PDB entry 6G8N | X-ray diffraction, 3.00 A resolution | chains R and S of the 28 polymer chains in the assembly

[Chain R]
Molecule: Proteasome subunit alpha type-5
Source organism: Saccharomyces cerevisiae (strain ATCC 204508 / S288c)
Notes: EC 3.4.25.1
UniProt: P32379 (PSA5_YEAST); residues -7 to 252 here correspond to UniProt positions 1-260 (UniProt number = residue number + 8)
Chain sequence (260 residues; row label = number of the first residue in the row; numbers below 1 keep their minus sign (Met-7 is residue -7)):
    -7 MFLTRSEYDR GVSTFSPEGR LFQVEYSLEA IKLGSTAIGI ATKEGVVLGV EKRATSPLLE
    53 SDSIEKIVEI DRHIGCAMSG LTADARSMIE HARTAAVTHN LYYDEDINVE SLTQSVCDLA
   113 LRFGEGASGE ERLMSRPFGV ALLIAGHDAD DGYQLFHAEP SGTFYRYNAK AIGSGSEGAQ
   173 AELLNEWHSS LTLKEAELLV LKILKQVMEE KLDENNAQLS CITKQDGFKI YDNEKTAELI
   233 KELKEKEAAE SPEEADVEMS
Unresolved in the structure: -7 to 0, 118-124, 243-252

[Chain S]
Molecule: Proteasome subunit alpha type-6
Source organism: Saccharomyces cerevisiae (strain ATCC 204508 / S288c)
Notes: EC 3.4.25.1
UniProt: P40302 (PSA6_YEAST); residues 0-233 here correspond to UniProt positions 1-234 (UniProt number = residue number + 1)
Chain sequence (234 residues; row label = number of the first residue in the row; numbering starts at 0):
     0 MFRNNYDGDT VTFSPTGRLF QVEYALEAIK QGSVTVGLRS NTHAVLVALK RNADELSSYQ
    60 KKIIKCDEHM GLSLAGLAPD ARVLSNYLRQ QCNYSSLVFN RKLAVERAGH LLCDKAQKNT
   120 QSYGGRPYGV GLLIIGYDKS GAHLLEFQPS GNVTELYGTA IGARSQGAKT YLERTLDTFI
   180 KIDGNPDELI KAGVEAISQS LRDESLTVDN LSIAIVGKDT PFTIYDGEAV AKYI
Unresolved in the structure: 0-2
UniProt features mapped onto this chain:
  - modified residue: Ser13 (Phosphoserine)
  - cross-link: Lys190 (Glycyl lysine isopeptide (Lys-Gly) (interchain with G-Cter in ubiquitin))

[Chain R / chain S interface]
Residue-residue contacts - 44 pairs, chain R then chain S:
  Ser5(R) with Arg125(S)
  Thr6(R) with Gly7(S); Gln20(S)
  Phe7(R) with Gln20(S), hydrogen bond (backbone-side chain); Tyr23(S); Ala24(S), hydrophobic; Leu76(S), hydrophobic; Arg125(S); Pro126(S); Gly128(S)
  Ser8(R) with Tyr23(S)
  Pro9(R) with Tyr23(S), hydrophobic; Glu26(S)
  Glu10(R) with Glu26(S); Gln30(S)
  Gly11(R) with Tyr23(S); Ala27(S)
  Leu13(R) with Arg125(S)
  Gln106(R) with Arg81(S), hydrogen bond
  Asp110(R) with Arg81(S), salt bridge
  Leu113(R) with Pro78(S), hydrophobic; Asp79(S); Arg125(S)
  Ser153(R) with Pro78(S)
  Gly154(R) with Pro78(S)
  Thr155(R) with Gln59(S)
  Phe156(R) with Gln59(S)
  Tyr157(R) with Arg50(S); Ala52(S); Ser56(S); Ser57(S); Gln59(S)
  Arg158(R) with Ser56(S); Ser57(S), hydrogen bond (backbone-backbone)
  Tyr159(R) with Ala52(S); Asp53(S); Leu55(S); Ser56(S)
  Asn160(R) with Leu55(S), hydrogen bond (backbone-backbone)
  Ala161(R) with Leu55(S)
  Gln172(R) with Asp53(S), hydrogen bond; Leu55(S)
  Leu176(R) with Leu55(S), hydrophobic
  Trp179(R) with Leu55(S), hydrophobic
Also at the interface, not in a pair above, chain R (26 interface residues in all): Arg2, Gly3, Leu175
Also at the interface, not in a pair above, chain S (25 interface residues in all): Asp6, Asn51, Glu54, Gly123

[Overview]
26 residues of chain R and 25 residues of chain S are in contact; the contacts include 5 hydrogen bonds and 1
salt bridge. Among the polar pairs are Asp110(R)-Arg81(S), Phe7(R)-Gln20(S) and Gln106(R)-Arg81(S).
Here chain R is Proteasome subunit alpha type-5 and chain S is Proteasome subunit alpha type-6, both from
Saccharomyces cerevisiae (strain ATCC 204508 / S288c). Entry 6G8N (Yeast 20S proteasome in complex with
Cystargolide B Derivative 2) was determined by X-ray diffraction (same publication as 6G7F and 6G8M).
